PDB entry 9AZU | X-ray diffraction, 1.73 A resolution | chain A

# Chain A
Name: Beta-lactamase
From: Pseudomonas aeruginosa
Notes: EC 3.5.2.6
UniProtKB: Q4H482 (Q4H482_PSEAI); residues -25 to 371 here correspond to UniProt positions 1-397 (UniProt number = residue number + 26)
Sequence (397 residues; numbered -25 to 371; the number before each row is that of its first residue; numbers below 1 keep their minus sign (Met-25 is residue -25)):
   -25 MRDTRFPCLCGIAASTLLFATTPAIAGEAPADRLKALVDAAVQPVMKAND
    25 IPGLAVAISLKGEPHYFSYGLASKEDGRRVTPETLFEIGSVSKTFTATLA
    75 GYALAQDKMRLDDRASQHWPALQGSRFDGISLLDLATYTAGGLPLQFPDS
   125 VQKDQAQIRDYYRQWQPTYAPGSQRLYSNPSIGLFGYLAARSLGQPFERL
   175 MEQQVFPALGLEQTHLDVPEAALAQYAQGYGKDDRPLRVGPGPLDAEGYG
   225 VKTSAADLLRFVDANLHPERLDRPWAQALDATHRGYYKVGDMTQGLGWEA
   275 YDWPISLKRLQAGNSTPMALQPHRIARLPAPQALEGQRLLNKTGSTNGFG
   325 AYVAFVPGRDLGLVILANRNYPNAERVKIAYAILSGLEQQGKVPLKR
Disordered / not traced: -25 to 2, 362-371
Covalent attachments: taniborbactam (KJK) linked to Ser64
Ligand contacts: taniborbactam (KJK; (3R)-3-[2-[4-(2-azanylethylamino)cyclohexyl]ethanoylamino]-2-oxidanyl-3,4-dihydro-1,2-benzoxaborinine-8-carboxylic acid): Gly63, Lys67, Leu119, Gln120, Tyr151, Asn153, Val213, Tyr223, Lys316, Thr317, Gly318, Ser319, Thr320, Asn321, Asn347, Arg350

# In short
Covalently linked taniborbactam: at Ser64.
Chain A is Beta-lactamase (Pseudomonas aeruginosa); the structure, Crystal structure of PDC-3 beta-lactamase
in complex with taniborbactam, was determined by X-ray diffraction (same publication as 9AZW and 9AZY).
